9GEL - chains K and M of the 8 polymer chains in the assembly; structure by electron microscopy, 4.86 A resolution (low resolution: residue-level contacts below are approximate; hydrogen-bond / salt-bridge calls are withheld).

[Chain K]
Molecule: Hexasomal DNA Strand 1
Sequence (152 nucleotides; each row starts with the number of its first residue; numbers below 1 keep their minus sign (DC-70 is residue -70)):
   -70 CAATATCCCG AGTACATGCA CAGGATGTAT ATATCTGACA CGTGCCTGGA GACTAGGGAG
   -10 TAATCCCCTT GGCGGTTAAA ACGCGGGGGA CAGCGCGTAC GTGCGTTTAA GCGGTGCTAG
    50 AGCTGTCTAC GACCAATTGA GCGGCCTCGG CA
Disordered / not traced: -70 to -41, 73-81

[Chain M]
Name: Histone H3.1
Organism: Homo sapiens
Reference sequence: P68431 (H31_HUMAN); residues 0-135 here correspond to UniProt positions 1-136 (UniProt number = residue number + 1)
Amino-acid sequence (136 residues; each row starts with the number of its first residue; numbering starts at 0):
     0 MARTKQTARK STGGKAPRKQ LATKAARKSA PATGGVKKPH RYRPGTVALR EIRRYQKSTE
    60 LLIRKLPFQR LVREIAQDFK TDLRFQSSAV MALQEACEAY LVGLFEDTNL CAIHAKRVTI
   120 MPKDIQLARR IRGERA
Disordered / not traced: 0-42, 134-135
Swiss-Prot annotation at these positions:
  - modified residue: Arg2 (Asymmetric dimethylarginine), Thr3 (Phosphothreonine), Lys4 (Allysine), Gln5 (5-glutamyl dopamine), Thr6 (Phosphothreonine), Arg8 (Citrulline), Lys9 (N6,N6,N6-trimethyllysine), Ser10 (ADP-ribosylserine), Thr11 (Phosphothreonine), Lys14 (N6-(2-hydroxyisobutyryl)lysine), Arg17 (Asymmetric dimethylarginine), Lys18 (N6-(2-hydroxyisobutyryl)lysine), Lys23 (N6-(2-hydroxyisobutyryl)lysine), Arg26 (Citrulline), Lys27 (N6,N6,N6-trimethyllysine), Ser28 (ADP-ribosylserine), Lys36 (N6,N6,N6-trimethyllysine), Lys37 (N6-methyllysine), Tyr41 (Phosphotyrosine), Lys56 (N6,N6,N6-trimethyllysine) and 8 more in UniProt
  - lipidation: Lys18 (N6-decanoyllysine)

[Chain K / chain M interface]
Pairs across the interface - 15 pairs, chain K then chain M:
  DT-24(K) - Gln85(M)
  DG-23(K) - Arg83(M)
  DG-23(K) - Phe84(M)
  DG-23(K) - Gln85(M)
  DG-22(K) - Arg72(M)
  DG-14(K) - Arg63(M)
  DG-13(K) - Arg63(M)
  DC-5(K) - Pro43(M)
  DC-5(K) - Gly44(M)
  DC-4(K) - Thr118(M)
  DC-3(K) - Arg116(M)
  DC-3(K) - Val117(M)
  DC-3(K) - Thr118(M)
  DT-2(K) - Arg116(M)
  DA69(K) - Pro43(M)

[In short]
Chain K and chain M each contribute 10 residues to their interface.
Here chain K is Hexasomal DNA Strand 1 and chain M is Histone H3.1 (Homo sapiens). Entry 9GEL (CryoEM
structure of the human INO80-Hexasome complex) was determined by electron microscopy.
